Entry 4ZPR (X-ray diffraction, 3.90 A resolution); this record covers chains B and D of the 4 polymer chains in the assembly.

Chain B:
Molecule: Hypoxia-inducible factor 1-alpha
Organism: Mus musculus
UniProtKB: Q61221 (HIF1A_MOUSE); numbering as in UniProt (aligned over 13-357)
Sequence (345 residues; row label = number of the first residue in the row):
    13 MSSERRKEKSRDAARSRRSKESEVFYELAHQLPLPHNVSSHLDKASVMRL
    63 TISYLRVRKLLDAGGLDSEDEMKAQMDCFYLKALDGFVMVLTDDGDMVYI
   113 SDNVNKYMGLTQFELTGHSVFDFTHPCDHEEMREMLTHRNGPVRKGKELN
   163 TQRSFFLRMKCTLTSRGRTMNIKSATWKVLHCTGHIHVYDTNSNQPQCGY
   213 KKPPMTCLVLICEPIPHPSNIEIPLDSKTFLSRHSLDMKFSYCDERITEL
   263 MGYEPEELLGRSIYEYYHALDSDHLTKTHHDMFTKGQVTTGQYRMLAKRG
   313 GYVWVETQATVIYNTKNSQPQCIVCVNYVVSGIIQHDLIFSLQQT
Unresolved in the structure: 13-14, 74-88, 150-162, 177-179, 200-218, 235-238, 257-258, 350-357
UniProt features mapped onto this chain:
  - region: Lys21 to Arg30 (DNA-binding), Arg170 to Val191 (Required for heterodimer formation with ARNT)
  - modified residue: Ser247 (Phosphoserine)
  - mutagenesis: Arg170 (R170A: Decreases heterodimer formation with ARNT. Impairs heterodimer formation with ARNT; when associated with D-191), Val191 (V191D: Decreases heterodimer formation with ARNT. Impairs heterodimer formation with ARNT; when associated with A-170)

Chain D:
Molecule: 21-nt DNA strand
Sequence (21 nucleotides; numbered 1 to 21; the number before each row is that of its first residue):
     1 CACGACCCGCACGTACGCAGC

How chain B and chain D interact:
Contacting residue pairs (13):
  Lys19(B) with DA15(D), salt bridge to the phosphate
  Ser22(B) with DT14(D), base contact
  Arg23(B) with DG13(D), salt bridge to the phosphate; DT14(D), base contact
  Ala26(B) with DT14(D), base contact
  Arg27(B) with DC12(D), salt bridge to the phosphate; DG13(D), salt bridge to the phosphate
  Arg30(B) with DC12(D), base contact; DG13(D), salt bridge to the phosphate
  Asp55(B) with DG9(D), phosphate contact; DC10(D), phosphate contact
  Lys56(B) with DC10(D), hydrogen bond to the phosphate; DA11(D), salt bridge to the phosphate
Also at the interface, not in a pair above, chain B (9 interface residues in all): Ser34

Overview:
Chain B and chain D form an interface of 9 and 7 residues respectively, with 1 hydrogen bond and 6 salt
bridges. Polar pairs include Lys56(B)-DC10(D), Lys19(B)-DA15(D) and Arg23(B)-DG13(D). Curated annotation
(UniProt) lists 2 mutagenesis sites on chain B.
Here chain B is Hypoxia-inducible factor 1-alpha (Mus musculus) and chain D is a 21-nt DNA strand. Entry 4ZPR
(Crystal Structure of the Heterodimeric HIF-1a:ARNT Complex with HRE DNA) was determined by X-ray diffraction
together with 4ZP4, 4ZPH, 4ZPK and 4ZQD from the same study.
